5N6I - chains C and G of the 14 polymer chains in the assembly; structure by X-ray diffraction, 3.60 A resolution.

Chain C:
Protein: Cyclic GMP-AMP synthase
Source organism: Mus musculus
Notes: EC 2.7.7.86
Reference sequence: Q8C6L5 (CGAS_MOUSE); numbering as in UniProt (aligned over 139-507)
Amino-acid sequence (370 residues; row label = number of the first residue in the row):
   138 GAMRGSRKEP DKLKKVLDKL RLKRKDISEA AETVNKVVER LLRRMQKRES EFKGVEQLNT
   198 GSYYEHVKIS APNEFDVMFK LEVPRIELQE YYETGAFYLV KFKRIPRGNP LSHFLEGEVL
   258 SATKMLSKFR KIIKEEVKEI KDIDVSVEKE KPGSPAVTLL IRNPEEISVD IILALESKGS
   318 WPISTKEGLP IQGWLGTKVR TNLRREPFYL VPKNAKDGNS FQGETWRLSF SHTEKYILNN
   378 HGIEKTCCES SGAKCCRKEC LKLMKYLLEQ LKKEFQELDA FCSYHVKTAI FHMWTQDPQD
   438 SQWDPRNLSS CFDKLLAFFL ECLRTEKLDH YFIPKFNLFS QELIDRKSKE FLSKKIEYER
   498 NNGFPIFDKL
Disordered / not traced: 138-148, 506-507
Construct notes: expression tag (138); conflict Met-140 (Pro in Q8C6L5)
Metal / ion sites: Zn2+: His-378, Cys-384, Cys-385, Cys-392
Swiss-Prot annotation at these positions:
  - region: Lys-372 to Lys-395 (DNA-binding)
  - motif: Leu-154 to Leu-159 (Nuclear export signal), Asp-281 to Ser-291 (Nuclear localization signal)
  - binding site (GTP): Thr-197, Asp-307, Arg-364 to Glu-371
  - binding site (ATP): Ser-199, Glu-371, Lys-402, Ser-420 to Lys-424
  - binding site (Mg(2+)): Glu-211, Asp-213, Asp-307
  - binding site (2',3'-cGAMP): Asp-213, Gly-290, Asp-307, Lys-350, Arg-364 to Ser-366
  - binding site (Zn(2+)): His-378, Cys-384, Cys-385, Cys-392
  - site: Arg-241 (Arginine-anchor), Asp-307, Ile-308 (Cleavage)
  - modified residue: Lys-156 (N6-lactoyllysine), Glu-176 (PolyADP-ribosyl glutamic acid), Ser-199 (Phosphoserine), Tyr-201 (Phosphotyrosine), Glu-272 (5-glutamyl polyglutamate), Ser-291 (Phosphoserine), Glu-302 (5-glutamyl glutamate), Lys-372 (N6-acetyllysine), Lys-382 (N6-acetyllysine), Lys-402 (N6-acetyllysine), Ser-420 (Phosphoserine), Lys-491 (N6-methyllysine)
  - lipidation (S-palmitoyl cysteine): Cys-392, Cys-393, Cys-459
  - cross-link (Glycyl lysine isopeptide (Lys-Gly)): Lys-217 (interchain with G-Cter in SUMO), Lys-271 (interchain with G-Cter in ubiquitin), Lys-335 (interchain with G-Cter in SUMO), Lys-372 (interchain with G-Cter in SUMO), Lys-382 (interchain with G-Cter in SUMO), Lys-399 (interchain with G-Cter in ubiquitin), Lys-402 (interchain with G-Cter in ubiquitin), Lys-409 (interchain with G-Cter in ubiquitin), Lys-410 (interchain with G-Cter in ubiquitin), Lys-464 (interchain with G-Cter in SUMO)
  - mutagenesis: Lys-156 (K156Q: Mimics lactylation; knockin mice show higher mortality following HSV-1 infection), Asn-172 (N172K: Induces alteration of the DNA-binding surface and leads to decreased synthesis of cyclic GMP-AMP (cGAMP); when associated with L-180), Glu-176 (E176A: Abolished poly-ADP-ribosylation by PARP1, stimulating interferon production in knockin mice), Arg-180 (R180L: Induces alteration of the DNA-binding surface and leads to decreased synthesis of cyclic GMP-AMP (cGAMP); when associated with K-182), Gly-198 (G198A: Abolishes stimulation of interferon production; when associated with A-199), Ser-199 (S199A: Abolishes stimulation of interferon production; when associated with A-199), Tyr-201 (Y201E: Phosphomimetic mutant; reduced translocation to the nucleus following treatment with etoposide), Glu-211 to Asp-213 (Abolished nucleotidyltransferase activity. Does not affect nuclear localization and tethering to chromatin), Glu-211 (E211A: Abolishes ability to promote type-I interferon production), Asp-213 (D213A: Abolishes ability to promote type-I interferon production), Lys-217 (K217R: Reduced sumoylation), Arg-222 (R222E: Impaired tethering to chromatin, leading to constitutive activation in the absence of DNA), 31 further mutagenesis entries in UniProt

Chain G:
Molecule: 39-nt DNA strand
Sequence (39 nucleotides; row label = number of the first residue in the row):
     1 AGATCTACTA GTGATCTATG ACTGATCTGT ACATGATCT
Disordered / not traced: 1, 39

Chain C / chain G interface:
Pairs across the interface (9):
  Pro-243(C) / DG20(G)  phosphate contact
  Pro-243(C) / DA21(G)  phosphate contact
  Thr-334(C) / DT30(G)  phosphate contact
  Thr-334(C) / DA31(G)  hydrogen bond to the phosphate
  Thr-334(C) / DC32(G)  phosphate contact
  Lys-335(C) / DA31(G)  phosphate contact
  Lys-335(C) / DC32(G)  salt bridge to the phosphate
  Thr-338(C) / DT30(G)  hydrogen bond to the phosphate
  Thr-338(C) / DA31(G)  hydrogen bond to the phosphate
Other interface residues (no listed pair), chain C (8 interface residues in all): Arg-222, Arg-244, Lys-323, Arg-342
Other interface residues (no listed pair), chain G (6 interface residues in all): DG29

Overview:
8 residues of chain C face 6 of chain G across their interface, with 3 hydrogen bonds and 1 salt bridge. Polar
contacts include Thr-334(C)/DA31(G), Thr-338(C)/DT30(G) and Thr-338(C)/DA31(G).
Chain C is Cyclic GMP-AMP synthase (Mus musculus) and chain G is a 39-nt DNA strand; the structure, Crystal
structure of mouse cGAS in complex with 39 bp DNA, was determined by X-ray diffraction.
